Entry 9D7V (electron microscopy, 3.30 A resolution); this record covers chain A.

== Chain A ==
Molecule: Green fluorescence protein, MFS-type transporter SLC18B1, membrane protein spd
Source organism: Homo sapiens
UniProt: chimeric construct of A0A125NTU3, Q6NT16: residues 2-231 from A0A125NTU3 (A0A125NTU3_HYPSL) positions 2-231 (same numbers); residues 232-638 from Q6NT16 positions 25-431 (UniProt number = residue number - 207)
Sequence (751 residues; numbered 2 to 752; the number before each row is that of its first residue):
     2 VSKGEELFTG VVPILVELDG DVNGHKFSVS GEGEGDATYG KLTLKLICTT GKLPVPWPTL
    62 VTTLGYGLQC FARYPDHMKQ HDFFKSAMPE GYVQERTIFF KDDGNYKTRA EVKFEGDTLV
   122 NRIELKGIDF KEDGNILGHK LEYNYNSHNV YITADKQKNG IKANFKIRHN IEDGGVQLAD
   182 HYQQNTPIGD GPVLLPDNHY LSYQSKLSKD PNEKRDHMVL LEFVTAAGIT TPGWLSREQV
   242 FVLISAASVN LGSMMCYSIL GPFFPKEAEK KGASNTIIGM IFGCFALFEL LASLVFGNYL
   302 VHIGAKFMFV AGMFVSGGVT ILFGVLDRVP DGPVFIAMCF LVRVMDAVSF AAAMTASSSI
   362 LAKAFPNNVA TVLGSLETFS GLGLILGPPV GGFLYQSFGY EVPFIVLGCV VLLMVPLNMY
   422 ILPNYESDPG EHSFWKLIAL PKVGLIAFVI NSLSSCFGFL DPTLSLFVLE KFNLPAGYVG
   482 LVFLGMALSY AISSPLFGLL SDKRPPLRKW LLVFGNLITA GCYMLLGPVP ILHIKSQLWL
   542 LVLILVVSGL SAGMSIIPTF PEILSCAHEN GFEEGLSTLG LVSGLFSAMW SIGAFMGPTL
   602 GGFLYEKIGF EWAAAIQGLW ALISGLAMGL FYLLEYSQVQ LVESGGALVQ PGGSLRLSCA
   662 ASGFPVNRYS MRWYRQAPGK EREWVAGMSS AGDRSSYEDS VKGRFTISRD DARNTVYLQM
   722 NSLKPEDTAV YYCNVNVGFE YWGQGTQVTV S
Not modelled in the structure: 263-279
Construct notes: conflict V2 (Leu in A0A125NTU3), L47 (Phe in A0A125NTU3), L65 (Phe in A0A125NTU3), T154 (Met in A0A125NTU3), A164 (Val in A0A125NTU3), G176 (Ser in A0A125NTU3), K207 (Ala in A0A125NTU3)
Cystine bridges: C660-C734

== Overview ==
Chain A is Green fluorescence protein, MFS-type transporter SLC18B1, membrane protein spd (Homo sapiens); the
structure, The spd-bound structure, was determined by electron microscopy (same publication as 9D7U, 9D7W and
9D7X).
